PDB entry 5JSA | X-ray diffraction, 6.31 A resolution (low resolution: residue-level contacts below are approximate; hydrogen-bond / salt-bridge calls are withheld) | chains A and B of the 6 polymer chains in the assembly

Chain A:
Molecule: broadly neutralizing antibody PGT128 heavy chain
Organism: Homo sapiens
Notes: antibody fragment or engineered binder
Amino-acid sequence (239 residues; row label = number of the first residue in the row; note: 14 numbers in that range are skipped by the numbering (no residue carries them; nothing is unmodelled there); a row labelled like 35A-35B holds insertion residues (35A, then the next letters in order)):
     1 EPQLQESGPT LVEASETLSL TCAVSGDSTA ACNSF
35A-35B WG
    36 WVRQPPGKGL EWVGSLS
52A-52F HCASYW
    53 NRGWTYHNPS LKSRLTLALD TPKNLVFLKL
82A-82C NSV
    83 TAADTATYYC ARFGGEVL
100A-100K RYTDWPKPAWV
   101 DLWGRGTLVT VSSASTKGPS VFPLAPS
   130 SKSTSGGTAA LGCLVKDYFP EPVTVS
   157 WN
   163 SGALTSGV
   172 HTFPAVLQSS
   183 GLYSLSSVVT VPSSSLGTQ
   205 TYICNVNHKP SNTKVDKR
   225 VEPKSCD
Disordered / not traced: 1, 130-133, 228-231
Cystine bridges: Cys22-Cys92, Cys32-Cys52B, Cys142-Cys208

Chain B:
Molecule: broadly neutralizing antibody PGT128 light chain
Organism: Homo sapiens
Notes: antibody fragment or engineered binder
Amino-acid sequence (211 residues; row label = number of the first residue in the row; note: 6 numbers in that range are skipped by the numbering (no residue carries them; nothing is unmodelled there)):
     1 QSALTQPPS
    11 ASGSPGQSIT ISCTGTS
    30 NNFVSWYQQH AGKAPKLVIY DVNKRPSGVP DRFSGSKSGN TASLTVSGLQ TDDEAVYYCG
    90 SLVGNW
   95A D
    96 VIFGGGTKLT V
  106A L
   107 GQPKAAPSVT LFPPSSEELQ ANKATLVCLI SDFYPGAVTV AWKADSSPVK AGVETTTPSK
   167 QS
   170 NNKYAASSYL SLTPEQWKSH RSYSCQVTHE G
   203 STVEKTVAPT ECS
Disordered / not traced: 1-3, 212-215
Cystine bridges: Cys23-Cys88, Cys134-Cys194

Interface between chain A and chain B:
Residue-residue contacts - 61 pairs, chain A then chain B:
  Gln39(A) - Gln38(B)
  Gln39(A) - Tyr87(B)
  Gly42(A) - Thr163(B)
  Lys43(A) - Tyr87(B)
  Gly44(A) - Tyr87(B)
  Leu45(A) - Tyr87(B)
  Leu45(A) - Phe98(B)
  Trp47(A) - Asp95A(B)
  Trp47(A) - Val96(B)
  Tyr58(A) - Trp95(B)
  Pro61(A) - Asp95A(B)
  Tyr91(A) - Gln38(B)
  Tyr91(A) - Lys42(B)
  Tyr91(A) - Ala43(B)
  Tyr91(A) - Pro44(B)
  Glu98(A) - Phe32(B)
  Trp100E(A) - Asn94(B)
  Trp100E(A) - Trp95(B)
  Lys100G(A) - Leu91(B)
  Lys100G(A) - Asn94(B)
  Pro100H(A) - Leu91(B)
  Pro100H(A) - Trp95(B)
  Ala100I(A) - Phe32(B)
  Ala100I(A) - Leu91(B)
  Ala100I(A) - Val96(B)
  Trp100J(A) - Phe32(B)
  Trp100J(A) - Ser34(B)
  Trp100J(A) - Tyr36(B)
  Trp100J(A) - Leu46(B)
  Trp100J(A) - Asp50(B)
  Val100K(A) - Tyr36(B)
  Val100K(A) - Leu46(B)
  Trp103(A) - Tyr36(B)
  Trp103(A) - Pro44(B)
  Gly104(A) - Ala43(B)
  Val121(A) - Glu123(B)
  Phe122(A) - Ser121(B)
  Phe122(A) - Glu123(B)
  Pro123(A) - Ser121(B)
  Leu124(A) - Phe118(B)
  Ala125(A) - Phe118(B)
  Pro126(A) - Phe118(B)
  Ala139(A) - Phe118(B)
  Leu140(A) - Phe118(B)
  Lys145(A) - Lys129(B)
  His172(A) - Gln167(B)
  Phe174(A) - Leu135(B)
  Phe174(A) - Ile136(B)
  Phe174(A) - Ala174(B)
  Phe174(A) - Ala175(B)
  Phe174(A) - Ser176(B)
  Pro175(A) - Ser165(B)
  Val177(A) - Thr162(B)
  Val177(A) - Tyr178(B)
  Leu178(A) - Glu160(B)
  Gln179(A) - Glu160(B)
  Ser180(A) - Glu160(B)
  Leu187(A) - Tyr178(B)
  Ser188(A) - Leu135(B)
  Ser188(A) - Tyr178(B)
  Lys221(A) - Glu123(B)
Other interface residues (no listed pair), chain A (45 interface residues in all): Phe95, Pro100F, Asp101, Arg105, Gly141, Leu143, Ser186, Val190
Other interface residues (no listed pair), chain B (36 interface residues in all): Lys45, Tyr49, Glu124, Val133, Ser137

In short:
The interface between chain A and chain B involves 45 residues on one side and 36 on the other.
Here chain A is broadly neutralizing antibody PGT128 heavy chain and chain B is broadly neutralizing antibody
PGT128 light chain, both from Homo sapiens. Entry 5JSA (Uncleaved prefusion optimized gp140 trimer with an
engineered 10-residue HR1 turn bound to broadly neutralizing antibodies ...) was determined by X-ray
diffraction (same publication as 5JS9).
